Entry 6DEU (X-ray diffraction, 2.80 A resolution); this record covers chain A.

# Chain A
Molecule: Caspase-6
From: Homo sapiens
Notes: EC 3.4.22.59
UniProt: P55212 (CASP6_HUMAN); residues 2-293 here = UniProt positions 2-293
Sequence (302 residues; row label = number of the first residue in the row; numbering starts at 0):
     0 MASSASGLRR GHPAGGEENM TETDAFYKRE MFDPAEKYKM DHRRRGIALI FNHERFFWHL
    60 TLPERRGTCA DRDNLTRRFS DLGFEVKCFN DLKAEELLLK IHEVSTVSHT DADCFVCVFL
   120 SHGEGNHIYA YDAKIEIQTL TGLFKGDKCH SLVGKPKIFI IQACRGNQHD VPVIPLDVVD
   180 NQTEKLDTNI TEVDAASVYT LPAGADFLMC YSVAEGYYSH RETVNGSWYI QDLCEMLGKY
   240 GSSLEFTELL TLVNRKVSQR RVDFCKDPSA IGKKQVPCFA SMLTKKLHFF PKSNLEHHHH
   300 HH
Not modelled in the structure: 0-29, 164-196, 262-265, 293-301
Sequence notes: initiating methionine (0); expression tag (1, 294-301); engineered mutation Thr-109 (Ala in P55212)
What the authors report for this chain:
  - catalytic residues: His-121, Cys-163
  - mutagenesis - A34E, A109T, T182S, K284A: unchanged catalytic activity on Ac-VEID-AFC
  - allosteric site: Ala-34, Glu-35 (proposed by the authors, not directly observed)
  - mutagenesis - L200A (45-fold): decreased catalytic activity
  - mutagenesis - K284A (2.7-fold): decreased binding to C13
  - mutagenesis - L200A: unchanged binding to C13
  - allosteric site: Lys-38, Lys-154, Leu-200, Lys-284 (from molecular simulation)

# Overview
The paper reports catalytic residues His-121 and Cys-163; L200A reduces catalytic activity; 5 substitutions
were tested in all.
Chain A is Caspase-6 (Homo sapiens); the structure, Human caspase-6 A109T, was determined by X-ray diffraction
(same publication as 6DEV).
